PDB entry 5N60 | electron microscopy, 7.70 A resolution (low resolution: residue-level contacts below are approximate; hydrogen-bond / salt-bridge calls are withheld) | chains A and H of the 18 polymer chains in the assembly

== Chain A ==
Molecule: DNA-directed RNA polymerase I subunit RPA190
From: Saccharomyces cerevisiae (strain ATCC 204508 / S288c)
Notes: EC 2.7.7.6
Reference sequence: P10964 (RPA1_YEAST); residues 1-1664 here = UniProt positions 1-1664
Amino-acid sequence (1664 residues; each row starts with the number of its first residue):
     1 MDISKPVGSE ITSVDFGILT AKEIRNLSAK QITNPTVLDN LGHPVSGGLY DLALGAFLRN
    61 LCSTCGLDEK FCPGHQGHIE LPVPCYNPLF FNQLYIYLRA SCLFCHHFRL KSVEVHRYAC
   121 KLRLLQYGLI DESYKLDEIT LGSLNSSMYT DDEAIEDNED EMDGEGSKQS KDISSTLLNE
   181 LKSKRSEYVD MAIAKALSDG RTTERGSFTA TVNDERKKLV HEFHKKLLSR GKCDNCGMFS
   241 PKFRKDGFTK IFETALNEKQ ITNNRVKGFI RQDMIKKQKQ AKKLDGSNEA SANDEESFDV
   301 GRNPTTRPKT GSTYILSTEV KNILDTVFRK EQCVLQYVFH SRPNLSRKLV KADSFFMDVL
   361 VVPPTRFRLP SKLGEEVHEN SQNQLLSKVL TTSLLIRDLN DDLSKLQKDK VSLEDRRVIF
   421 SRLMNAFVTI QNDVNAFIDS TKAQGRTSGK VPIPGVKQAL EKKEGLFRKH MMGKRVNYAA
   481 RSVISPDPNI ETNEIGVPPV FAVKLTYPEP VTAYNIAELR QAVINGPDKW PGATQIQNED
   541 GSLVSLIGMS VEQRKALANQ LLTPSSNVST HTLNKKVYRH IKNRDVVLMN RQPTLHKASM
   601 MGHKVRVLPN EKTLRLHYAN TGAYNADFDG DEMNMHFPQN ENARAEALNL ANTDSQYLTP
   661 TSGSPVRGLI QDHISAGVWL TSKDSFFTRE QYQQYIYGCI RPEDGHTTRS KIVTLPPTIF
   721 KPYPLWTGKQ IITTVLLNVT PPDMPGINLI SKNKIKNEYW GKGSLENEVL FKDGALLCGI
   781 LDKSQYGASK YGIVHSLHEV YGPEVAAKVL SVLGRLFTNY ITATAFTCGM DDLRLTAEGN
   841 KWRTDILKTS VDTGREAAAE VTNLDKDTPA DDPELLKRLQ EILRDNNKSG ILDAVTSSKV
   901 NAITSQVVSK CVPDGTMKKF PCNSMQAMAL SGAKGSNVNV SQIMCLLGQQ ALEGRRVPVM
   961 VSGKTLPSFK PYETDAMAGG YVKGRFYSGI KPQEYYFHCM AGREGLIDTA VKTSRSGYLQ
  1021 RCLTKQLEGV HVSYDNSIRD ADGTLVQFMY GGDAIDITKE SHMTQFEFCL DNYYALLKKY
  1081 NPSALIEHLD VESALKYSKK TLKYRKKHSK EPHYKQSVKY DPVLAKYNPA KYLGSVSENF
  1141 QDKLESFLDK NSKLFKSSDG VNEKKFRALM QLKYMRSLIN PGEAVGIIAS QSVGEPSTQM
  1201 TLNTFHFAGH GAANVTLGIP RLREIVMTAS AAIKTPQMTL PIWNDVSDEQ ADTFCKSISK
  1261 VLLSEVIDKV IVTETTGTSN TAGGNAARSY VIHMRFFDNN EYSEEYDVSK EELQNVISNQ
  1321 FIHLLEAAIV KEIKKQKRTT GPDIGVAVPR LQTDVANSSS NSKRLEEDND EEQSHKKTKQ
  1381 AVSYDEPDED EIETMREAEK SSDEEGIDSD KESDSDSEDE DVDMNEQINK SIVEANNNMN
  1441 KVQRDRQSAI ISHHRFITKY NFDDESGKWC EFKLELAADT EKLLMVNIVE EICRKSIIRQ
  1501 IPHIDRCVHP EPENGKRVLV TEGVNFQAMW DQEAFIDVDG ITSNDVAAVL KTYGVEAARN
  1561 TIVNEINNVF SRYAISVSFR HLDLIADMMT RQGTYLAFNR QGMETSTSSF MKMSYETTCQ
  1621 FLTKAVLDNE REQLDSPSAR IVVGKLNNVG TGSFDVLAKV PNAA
Not modelled in the structure: 142-173, 274-311, 1007-1015, 1206-1212, 1277-1285, 1340-1439, 1663-1664
Swiss-Prot annotation at these positions:
  - region: Pro-992 to Glu-1004 (Bridging helix)
  - binding site (Zn(2+)): Cys-62, Cys-65, Cys-72, His-75, Cys-102, Cys-105, Cys-233, Cys-236
  - binding site (Mg(2+)): Asp-627, Asp-629, Asp-631
  - modified residue (Phosphoserine): Ser-889, Ser-1636

== Chain H ==
Molecule: DNA-directed RNA polymerases I, II, and III subunit RPABC3
From: Saccharomyces cerevisiae (strain ATCC 204508 / S288c)
Reference sequence: P20436 (RPAB3_YEAST); numbering as in UniProt (aligned over 1-146)
Amino-acid sequence (146 residues; each row starts with the number of its first residue):
     1 MSNTLFDDIF QVSEVDPGRY NKVCRIEAAS TTQDQCKLTL DINVELFPVA AQDSLTVTIA
    61 SSLNLEDTPA NDSSATRSWR PPQAGDRSLA DDYDYVMYGT AYKFEEVSKD LIAVYYSFGG
   121 LLMRLEGNYR NLNNLKQENA YLLIRR
Not modelled in the structure: 1-2, 65-77
Swiss-Prot annotation at these positions:
  - region: Asp-16 to Thr-39 (Non-specific ssDNA binding)
  - modified residue: Ser-2 (N-acetylserine), Thr-68 (Phosphothreonine)

== Interface between chain A and chain H ==
Residue-residue contacts (64):
  Ser-682(A) / Tyr-20(H)
  Lys-683(A) / Tyr-20(H)
  Lys-683(A) / Val-23(H)
  Lys-683(A) / Asp-41(H)
  Lys-683(A) / Gly-120(H)
  Lys-683(A) / Leu-121(H)
  Asp-684(A) / Tyr-20(H)
  Asp-684(A) / Asn-21(H)
  Asp-684(A) / Lys-22(H)
  Asp-684(A) / Val-23(H)
  Phe-686(A) / Val-23(H)
  Phe-686(A) / Asn-43(H)
  Phe-686(A) / Leu-121(H)
  Arg-689(A) / Trp-79(H)
  Arg-689(A) / Pro-81(H)
  Pro-716(A) / Tyr-98(H)
  Pro-717(A) / Trp-79(H)
  Pro-717(A) / Tyr-98(H)
  Thr-718(A) / Met-97(H)
  Thr-718(A) / Tyr-98(H)
  Thr-718(A) / Phe-118(H)
  Thr-718(A) / Gly-119(H)
  Ile-719(A) / Asn-43(H)
  Ile-719(A) / Tyr-95(H)
  Ile-719(A) / Val-96(H)
  Ile-719(A) / Met-97(H)
  Phe-720(A) / Trp-79(H)
  Phe-720(A) / Val-96(H)
  Phe-720(A) / Tyr-98(H)
  Phe-720(A) / Tyr-141(H)
  Lys-721(A) / Ala-90(H)
  Lys-721(A) / Asp-91(H)
  Lys-721(A) / Tyr-93(H)
  Lys-721(A) / Asp-94(H)
  Lys-721(A) / Tyr-95(H)
  Lys-721(A) / Val-96(H)
  Pro-722(A) / Asp-94(H)
  Pro-722(A) / Tyr-95(H)
  Tyr-723(A) / Leu-46(H)
  Pro-724(A) / Trp-79(H)
  Leu-725(A) / Asn-43(H)
  Leu-725(A) / Leu-46(H)
  Trp-726(A) / Trp-79(H)
  Thr-727(A) / Phe-118(H)
  Thr-727(A) / Gly-119(H)
  Lys-729(A) / Gly-119(H)
  Lys-729(A) / Gly-120(H)
  Tyr-759(A) / Arg-19(H)
  Trp-760(A) / Gly-18(H)
  Trp-760(A) / Arg-19(H)
  Trp-760(A) / Tyr-20(H)
  Lys-762(A) / Glu-14(H)
  Lys-762(A) / Asp-16(H)
  Lys-762(A) / Arg-25(H)
  Lys-762(A) / Glu-27(H)
  Gly-763(A) / Arg-25(H)
  Glu-766(A) / Tyr-20(H)
  Leu-770(A) / Tyr-102(H)
  Lys-772(A) / Gln-137(H)
  Leu-777(A) / Tyr-102(H)
  Leu-777(A) / Ser-117(H)
  Leu-777(A) / Leu-122(H)
  Phe-920(A) / Arg-19(H)
  Pro-921(A) / Arg-19(H)
Other interface residues (no listed pair), chain A (33 interface residues in all): Gln-730, Gly-761, Leu-765, Cys-778, Lys-919
Other interface residues (no listed pair), chain H (34 interface residues in all): Leu-63, Asp-92

== Summary ==
33 residues of chain A and 34 residues of chain H are in contact. Curated annotation (UniProt) lists 8
Zn2+-binding residues and 3 Mg2+-binding residues on chain A.
Chain A is DNA-directed RNA polymerase I subunit RPA190 and chain H is DNA-directed RNA polymerases I, II, and
III subunit RPABC3, both from Saccharomyces cerevisiae (strain ATCC 204508 / S288c); the structure, Cryo-EM
structure of RNA polymerase I in complex with Rrn3 and Core Factor (Orientation I), was determined by electron
microscopy (same publication as 5O7X, 5N5Y, 5N5Z and 5N61).
